Entry 8YOY (electron microscopy, 3.21 A resolution); this record covers chains A and B.

# Chain A
Protein: Spike protein S1
Organism: Candidatus Accumulibacter adiacens
Notes: fragment: RBD domain
UniProtKB: Q5MQD0 (SPIKE_CVHN1); residues 307-677 here = UniProt positions 307-677
Sequence (371 residues; numbered 307 to 677; the number before each row is that of its first residue):
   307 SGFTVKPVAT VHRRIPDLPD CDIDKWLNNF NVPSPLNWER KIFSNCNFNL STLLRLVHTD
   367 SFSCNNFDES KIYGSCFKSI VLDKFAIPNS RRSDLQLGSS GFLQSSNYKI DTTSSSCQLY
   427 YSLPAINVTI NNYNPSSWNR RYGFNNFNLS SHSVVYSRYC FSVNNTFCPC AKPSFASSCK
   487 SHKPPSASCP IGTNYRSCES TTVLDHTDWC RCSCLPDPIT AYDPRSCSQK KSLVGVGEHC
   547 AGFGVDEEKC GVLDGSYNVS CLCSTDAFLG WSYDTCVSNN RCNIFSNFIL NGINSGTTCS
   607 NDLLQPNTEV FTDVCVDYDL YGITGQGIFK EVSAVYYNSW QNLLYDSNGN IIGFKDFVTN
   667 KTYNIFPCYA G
Unresolved in the structure: 307-321, 611-677
Disulfides: Cys-327/Cys-352, Cys-370/Cys-423, Cys-382/Cys-605, Cys-466/Cys-546, Cys-474/Cys-495, Cys-476/Cys-567, Cys-485/Cys-516, Cys-504/Cys-518, Cys-520/Cys-533, Cys-556/Cys-569
Swiss-Prot annotation at these positions:
  - glycosylation (N-linked (GlcNAc...) asparagine): Asn-355, Asn-433, Asn-454, Asn-470, Asn-564, Asn-666

# Chain B
Protein: Transmembrane protease serine 2
Organism: Homo sapiens
Notes: EC 3.4.21.122
UniProtKB: O15393 (TMPS2_HUMAN); residues 109-492 here = UniProt positions 109-492
Sequence (384 residues; row label = number of the first residue in the row):
   109 MGSKCSNSGI ECDSSGTCIN PSNWCDGVSH CPGGEDENRC VRLYGPNFIL QVYSSQRKSW
   169 HPVCQDDWNE NYGRAACRDM GYKNNFYSSQ GIVDDSGSTS FMKLNTSAGN VDIYKKLYHS
   229 DACSSKAVVS LRCIACGVNL NSSRQSRIVG GESALPGAWP WQVSLHVQNV HVCGGSIITP
   289 EWIVTAAHCV EKPLNNPWHW TAFAGILRQS FMFYGAGYQV EKVISHPNYD SKTKNNDIAL
   349 MKLQKPLTFN DLVKPVCLPN PGMMLQPEQL CWISGWGATE EKGKTSEVLN AAKVLLIETQ
   409 RCNSRYVYDN LITPAMICAG FLQGNVDSCQ GDAGGPLVTS KNNIWWLIGD TSWGSGCAKA
   469 YRPGVYGNVM VFTDWIYRQM RADG
Unresolved in the structure: 109-128
Disulfides: Cys-133/Cys-148, Cys-172/Cys-231, Cys-185/Cys-241, Cys-244/Cys-365, Cys-281/Cys-297, Cys-410/Cys-426, Cys-437/Cys-465
Sequence notes: conflict Ala-441 (Ser in O15393)
Swiss-Prot annotation at these positions:
  - active site (Charge relay system): His-296, Asp-345
  - binding site (Ca(2+)): Asn-131, Asp-134, Val-136, Asp-144, Glu-145
  - site: Arg-255, Ile-256 (Cleavage)
  - glycosylation (N-linked (GlcNAc...) asparagine): Asn-213, Asn-249
  - mutagenesis: Arg-255 (R255Q: Loss of cleavage. No effect on HKU1-CoV viral entry), Arg-316 (R316A: No effect on catalytic activity or HKU1-CoV viral entry), Lys-340 (K340D: No effect on HKU1-CoV viral entry), Thr-341 (T341A/S: No effect on catalytic activity or HKU1-CoV viral entry), Arg-409 (R409A/T: No effect on catalytic activity. Reduces HKU1-CoV viral entry), Ser-412 (S412A/N: No effect on catalytic activity. Reduces HKU1-CoV viral entry), Arg-413 (R413A/K/V: No effect on catalytic activity. Reduces HKU1-CoV viral entry), Tyr-414 (Y414A/S/L/R: No effect on catalytic activity. Almost abolishes S protein-binding and HKU1-CoV viral entry), Val-415 (V415I: No effect on HKU1-CoV viral entry), Tyr-416 (Y416A: No effect on catalytic activity. Almost abolishes HKU1-CoV viral entry), Asp-417 (D417A/N: No effect on catalytic activity. Almost abolishes HKU1-CoV viral entry), Leu-419 (L419R/A/M: No effect on catalytic activity. Abolishes HKU1-CoV viral entry), 9 further mutagenesis entries in UniProt
From the paper describing this entry:
  - specificity-determining residues: Asp-417, Tyr-469 (by similarity / conservation)

# How chain A and chain B interact
Contacting residue pairs - 23 pairs, chain A then chain B:
  His-488(A) with Arg-413(B); Asp-417(B), salt bridge
  Glu-505(A) with Lys-467(B), salt bridge; Arg-470(B), salt bridge
  Thr-507(A) with Arg-470(B), hydrogen bond
  Val-509(A) with Ser-463(B)
  Leu-510(A) with Lys-340(B); Thr-341(B); Leu-419(B), hydrophobic
  Asp-511(A) with Lys-340(B)
  His-512(A) with Asp-417(B)
  Trp-515(A) with Val-415(B); Tyr-416(B), hydrophobic; Asp-417(B)
  Arg-517(A) with Arg-413(B), hydrogen bond (side chain-backbone); Tyr-414(B), hydrogen bond (side chain-backbone)
  Cys-520(A) with Tyr-469(B)
  Leu-521(A) with Tyr-414(B), hydrophobic
  Pro-522(A) with Tyr-414(B)
  Tyr-528(A) with Tyr-414(B); Tyr-469(B), hydrophobic
  Asp-529(A) with Ala-468(B); Tyr-469(B)
Also at the interface, not in a pair above, chain A (15 interface residues in all): Ser-532
Also at the interface, not in a pair above, chain B (18 interface residues in all): Lys-342, Arg-409, Leu-430, Gln-431, Trp-461
Interface features reported in the paper:
  - interface residues, chain A: Cys-485(A), Arg-502(A)
  - interface residues, chain B: Ile-405(B), Tyr-414(B), Tyr-416(B), Asp-417(B), Leu-419(B), Ala-427(B), Leu-430(B), Trp-461(B), Tyr-469(B), Arg-470(B)

# Overview
Chain A and chain B form an interface of 15 and 18 residues respectively; the contacts include 3 hydrogen
bonds and 3 salt bridges. Among the polar pairs are His-488(A)/Asp-417(B), Glu-505(A)/Lys-467(B) and
Glu-505(A)/Arg-470(B). From the paper: interface residues Cys-485(A), Arg-502(A) and Ile-405(B) among others;
specificity determinants Asp-417(B) and Tyr-469(B).
Chain A is Spike protein S1 (Candidatus Accumulibacter adiacens) and chain B is Transmembrane protease serine
2 (Homo sapiens); the structure, Structure of HKU1A RBD with TMPRSS2, was determined by electron microscopy
(same publication as 8YQQ).
